Entry 6W9M (X-ray diffraction, 1.59 A resolution); this record covers chains A and B.

Chain A:
Molecule: Glucocorticoid Receptor
From: synthetic construct
UniProt: A0A1X8XLE9 (A0A1X8XLE9_9ZZZZ); residues -1 to 245 here correspond to UniProt positions 2-248 (UniProt number = residue number + 3)
Chain sequence (251 residues; numbered -4 to 246; the number before each row is that of its first residue; numbers below 1 keep their minus sign (Gly-4 is residue -4)):
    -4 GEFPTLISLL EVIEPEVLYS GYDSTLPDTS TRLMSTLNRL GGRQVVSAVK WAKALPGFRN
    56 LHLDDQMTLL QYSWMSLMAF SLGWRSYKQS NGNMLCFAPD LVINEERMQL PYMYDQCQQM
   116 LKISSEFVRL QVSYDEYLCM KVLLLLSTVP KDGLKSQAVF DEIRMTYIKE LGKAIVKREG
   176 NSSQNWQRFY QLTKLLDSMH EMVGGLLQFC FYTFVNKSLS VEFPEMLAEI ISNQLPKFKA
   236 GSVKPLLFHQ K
Sequence notes: expression tag (-4 to -2, 246)
Ligand contacts: vamorolone (TUV): Met29, Leu32, Asn33, Leu35, Gly36, Gln39, Trp69, Met70, Met73, Ala74, Leu77, Arg80, Phe92, Gln111, Met115, Leu201, Phe204, Cys205, Thr208, Val216, Phe218
Reported in the primary citation:
  - binding site for vamorolone: Gln111, Leu201, Phe204, Thr208
  - conformationally variable residues (side-chain flip): Thr208
  - allosteric site: Asn33, Gly36 (from molecular simulation)
  - mutagenesis - N33A: decreased binding to vamorolone

Chain B:
Molecule: Nuclear receptor subfamily 0 group B member 2
Notes: fragment: eleven-residue fragment
UniProt: Q15466 (NR0B2_HUMAN); residues 140-150 here correspond to UniProt positions 17-27 (UniProt number = residue number - 123)
Chain sequence (11 residues; row label = number of the first residue in the row):
   140 RPAILYALLS S

How chain A and chain B interact:
Pairs across the interface - 23 pairs, chain A then chain B:
  Val44(A) - Leu144(B)  hydrophobic
  Val44(A) - Leu147(B)  hydrophobic
  Val44(A) - Leu148(B)  hydrophobic
  Lys48(A) - Leu147(B)  hydrogen bond (side chain-backbone)
  Lys48(A) - Leu148(B)
  Lys48(A) - Ser150(B)
  Leu58(A) - Tyr145(B)  hydrophobic
  Leu58(A) - Leu148(B)  hydrophobic
  Gln61(A) - Leu148(B)
  Met62(A) - Arg140(B)
  Met62(A) - Leu144(B)
  Met62(A) - Tyr145(B)  hydrophobic
  Met62(A) - Leu148(B)  hydrophobic
  Gln66(A) - Arg140(B)
  Gln66(A) - Pro141(B)
  Gln66(A) - Leu144(B)
  Glu220(A) - Ile143(B)
  Met221(A) - Ile143(B)  hydrophobic
  Glu224(A) - Pro141(B)
  Glu224(A) - Ala142(B)  hydrogen bond (side chain-backbone)
  Glu224(A) - Ile143(B)  hydrogen bond (side chain-backbone)
  Asn228(A) - Arg140(B)  hydrogen bond
  Asn228(A) - Pro141(B)
Other interface residues (no listed pair), chain A (14 interface residues in all): Val41, Phe53, Leu65, Ile225
Other interface residues (no listed pair), chain B (10 interface residues in all): Ser149
The authors on this interface:
  - interface residues, chain A: Lys48(A), Glu224(A)

In short:
Chain A and chain B form an interface of 14 and 10 residues respectively, with 4 hydrogen bonds. Polar
contacts include Lys48(A)-Leu147(B), Glu224(A)-Ala142(B) and Glu224(A)-Ile143(B). Bound to chain A:
vamorolone. From the paper: a binding site for vamorolone at Gln111(A), Leu201(A) and Phe204(A) among others;
N33A of chain A reduces binding to vamorolone.
Chain A is Glucocorticoid Receptor (synthetic construct) and chain B is Nuclear receptor subfamily 0 group B
member 2; the structure, Structure of the Ancestral Glucocorticoid Receptor 2 ligand binding domain in complex
with vamorolone and SHP ..., was determined by X-ray diffraction, deposited together with 6W9K and 6W9L.
